PDB entry 5S5D | X-ray diffraction, 1.90 A resolution | chains A and F of the 6 polymer chains in the assembly

== Chain A ==
Protein: Tubulin alpha-1B chain
Organism: Bos taurus
UniProtKB: P81947 (TBA1B_BOVIN); residues 1-451 here = UniProt positions 1-451
Sequence (451 residues; each row starts with the number of its first residue):
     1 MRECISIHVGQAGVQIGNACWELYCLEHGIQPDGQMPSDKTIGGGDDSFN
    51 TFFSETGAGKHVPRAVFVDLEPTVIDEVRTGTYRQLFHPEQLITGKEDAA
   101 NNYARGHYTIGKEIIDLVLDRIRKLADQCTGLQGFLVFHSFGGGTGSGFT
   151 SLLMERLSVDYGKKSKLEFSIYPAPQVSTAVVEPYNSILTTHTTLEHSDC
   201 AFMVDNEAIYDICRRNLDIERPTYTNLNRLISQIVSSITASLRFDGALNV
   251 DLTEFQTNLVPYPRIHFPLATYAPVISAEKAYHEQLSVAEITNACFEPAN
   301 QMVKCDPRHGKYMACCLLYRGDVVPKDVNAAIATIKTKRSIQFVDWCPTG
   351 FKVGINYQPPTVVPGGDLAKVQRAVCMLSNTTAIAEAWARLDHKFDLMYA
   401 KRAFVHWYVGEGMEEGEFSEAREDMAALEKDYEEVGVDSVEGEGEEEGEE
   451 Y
Not modelled in the structure: 438-451
Ion coordination: Ca2+: Asp39, Thr41, Gly44, Glu55
Ligand contacts: GTP (guanosine-5'-triphosphate): Val9, Gly10, Gln11, Ala12, Gln15, Ile16, Asp69, Asp98, Ala99, Ala100, Asn101, Ser140, Gly142, Gly143, Gly144, Thr145, Gly146, Ile171, Pro173, Val177, Ser178, Glu183, Asn206, Tyr224, Leu227, Asn228, Ile231

== Chain F ==
Protein: Tubulin-Tyrosine Ligase
Organism: Gallus gallus
UniProtKB: E1BQ43 (E1BQ43_CHICK); residues 1-378 here = UniProt positions 1-378
Sequence (384 residues; row label = number of the first residue in the row):
     1 MYTFVVRDENSSVYAEVSRLLLATGQWKRLRKDNPRFNLMLGERNRLPFG
    51 RLGHEPGLVQLVNYYRGADKLCRKASLVKLIKTSPELSESCTWFPESYVI
   101 YPTNLKTPVAPAQNGIRHLINNTRTDEREVFLAAYNRRREGREGNVWIAK
   151 SSAGAKGEGILISSEASELLDFIDEQGQVHVIQKYLEKPLLLEPGHRKFD
   201 IRSWVLVDHLYNIYLYREGVLRTSSEPYNSANFQDKTCHLTNHCIQKEYS
   251 KNYGRYEEGNEMFFEEFNQYLMDALNTTLENSILLQIKHIIRSCLMCIEP
   301 AISTKHLHYQSFQLFGFDFMVDEELKVWLIEVNGAPACAQKLYAELCQGI
   351 VDVAISSVFPLADTGQKTSQPTSIFIKLHHHHHH
Not modelled in the structure: 106-124, 153-159, 363-370, 383-384
Differences from the reference sequence: expression tag (379-384)
Ion coordination: Mg2+: Glu331, Asn333 (together with AMP-PCP)
Ligand contacts: AMP-PCP (ACP; phosphomethylphosphonic acid adenylate ester): Lys74, Ile148, Lys150, Gln183, Lys184, Tyr185, Leu186, Lys198, Asp200, Arg202, Arg222, His239, Leu240, Thr241, Asn242, Asp318, Met320, Ile330, Glu331, Asn333

== Chain A / chain F interface ==
Contacting residue pairs - 22 pairs, chain A then chain F:
  Gln176(A) with Pro56(F)
  Glu207(A) with His54(F), salt bridge
  Glu297(A) with His306(F)
  Pro298(A) with Leu307(F), hydrophobic
  Lys304(A) with His54(F); His308(F)
  Asp306(A) with Arg66(F); Leu307(F)
  Arg308(A) with Pro300(F), hydrogen bond (side chain-backbone); Ala301(F), hydrogen bond (side chain-backbone); Ile302(F); Ser303(F), hydrogen bond (side chain-backbone)
  His309(A) with Arg66(F), hydrogen bond (side chain-backbone); Gly67(F); Ala301(F)
  Ser340(A) with Ala301(F)
  Glu386(A) with Gly50(F); Arg66(F), salt bridge
  Arg390(A) with Gly50(F); His54(F), hydrogen bond
  His393(A) with Arg51(F)
  Glu433(A) with Arg46(F), salt bridge
Interface residues without a listed pair, chain A (16 interface residues in all): Pro175, Cys305, Lys338
Interface residues without a listed pair, chain F (16 interface residues in all): Gly53, Gly57

== Overview ==
Chain A and chain F each contribute 16 residues to their interface, with 5 hydrogen bonds and 3 salt bridges.
Polar contacts include Glu207(A)-His54(F), Glu386(A)-Arg66(F) and Glu433(A)-Arg46(F). Chain A binds GTP.
Ligands of chain F: AMP-PCP. Asp39(A), Thr41(A), Gly44(A) and Glu55(A) coordinate Ca2+.
Here chain A is Tubulin alpha-1B chain (Bos taurus) and chain F is Tubulin-Tyrosine Ligase (Gallus gallus).
Entry 5S5D (Tubulin-Z32400357-complex) was determined by X-ray diffraction, deposited together with 5S4L,
5S4M, 5S4N, 5S4O, 5S4P, 5S4Q and 52 further entries.
